PDB entry 6WB0 | electron microscopy, 4.20 A resolution (low resolution: residue-level contacts below are approximate; hydrogen-bond / salt-bridge calls are withheld) | chains A and C of the 4 polymer chains in the assembly

Chain A:
Name: Reverse transcriptase/ribonuclease H
From: Human immunodeficiency virus 1
Notes: EC 2.7.7.49, 2.7.7.7, 3.1.26.13
UniProt: P03366 (POL_HV1B1); residues 1-560 here correspond to UniProt positions 600-1159 (UniProt number = residue number + 599)
Chain sequence (570 residues; numbered -1 to 568; the number before each row is that of its first residue; numbers below 1 keep their minus sign (Met-1 is residue -1)):
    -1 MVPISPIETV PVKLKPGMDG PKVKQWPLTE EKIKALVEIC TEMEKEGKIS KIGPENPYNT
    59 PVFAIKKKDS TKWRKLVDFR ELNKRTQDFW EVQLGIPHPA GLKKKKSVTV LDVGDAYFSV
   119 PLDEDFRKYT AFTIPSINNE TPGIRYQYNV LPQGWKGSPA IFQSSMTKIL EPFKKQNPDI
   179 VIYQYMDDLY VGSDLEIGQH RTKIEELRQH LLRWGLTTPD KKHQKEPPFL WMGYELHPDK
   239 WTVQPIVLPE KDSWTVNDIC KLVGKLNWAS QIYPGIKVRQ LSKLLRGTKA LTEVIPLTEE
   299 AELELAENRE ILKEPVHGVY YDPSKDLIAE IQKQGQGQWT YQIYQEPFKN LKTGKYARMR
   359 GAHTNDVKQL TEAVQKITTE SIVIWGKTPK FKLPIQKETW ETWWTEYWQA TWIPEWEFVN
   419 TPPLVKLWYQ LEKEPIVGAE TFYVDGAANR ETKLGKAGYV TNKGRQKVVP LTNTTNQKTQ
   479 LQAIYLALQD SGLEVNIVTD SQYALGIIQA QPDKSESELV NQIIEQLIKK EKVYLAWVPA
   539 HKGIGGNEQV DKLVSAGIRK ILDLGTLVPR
Unresolved in the structure: -1 to 3, 23, 93, 133-140, 559-568
Construct notes: expression tag (-1 to 0, 561-568); engineered mutation Cys258 (Gln857 in P03366), Ser280 (Cys879 in P03366), Gln478 (Glu1077 in P03366)
UniProt features mapped onto this chain:
  - region: Phe227 to His235 (RT 'primer grip')
  - motif: Trp398 to Trp414 (Tryptophan repeat motif)
  - binding site (Mg(2+)): Asp110, Asp185, Asp186, Asp443, Asp498, Asp549
  - site: Trp401 (Essential for RT p66/p51 heterodimerization), Trp414 (Essential for RT p66/p51 heterodimerization), Phe440, Tyr441 (Cleavage), Leu560 (Cleavage)
Reported in the primary citation:
  - mutagenesis - A355C: unchanged catalytic activity
  - mutagenesis - E478Q: abolished catalytic activity (citing earlier work)

Chain C:
Molecule: HIV-1 viral RNA genome fragment
Sequence (101 nucleotides; row label = number of the first residue in the row):
   123 GACUCUGGUA ACUAGAGAUC CCUCAGACCC UUUUAGUCAG UGUGGAAAAU CUCUAGCAGU
   183 GGCGCCCGAA CAGGGACUUG AAAGCGAAAG UAAAGCCAGA G
Unresolved in the structure: 123-133, 139-173, 204-223

How chain A and chain C interact:
Pairs across the interface (25; chain A residue first):
  Trp24(A) with C134(C); G178(C)
  Phe61(A) with G178(C); C179(C)
  Ile63(A) with C179(C)
  Leu74(A) with C179(C)
  Asp76(A) with C179(C)
  Arg78(A) with C179(C); A180(C)
  Leu92(A) with U182(C); G183(C)
  Cys258(A) with G184(C); C185(C)
  Ser280(A) with G186(C)
  Leu283(A) with G186(C)
  Arg284(A) with G186(C); C187(C)
  Lys287(A) with G186(C); C187(C)
  Arg448(A) with G196(C); G197(C)
  Asn474(A) with G196(C)
  Gln500(A) with G195(C)
  Arg557(A) with G197(C); A198(C)
Interface residues without a listed pair, chain A (20 interface residues in all): Thr27, Gly152, Val261, Asn265
Interface residues without a listed pair, chain C (15 interface residues in all): A177

Overview:
The interface between chain A and chain C involves 20 residues on one side and 15 on the other. From UniProt:
6 Mg2+-binding residues on chain A. The paper reports that E478Q of chain A abolishes catalytic activity;
A355C of chain A leaves catalytic activity unchanged.
Here chain A is Reverse transcriptase/ribonuclease H (Human immunodeficiency virus 1) and chain C is HIV-1
viral RNA genome fragment. Entry 6WB0 (+3 extended HIV-1 reverse transcriptase initiation complex core
(pre-translocation state)) was determined by electron microscopy (same publication as 6WAZ, 6WB1 and 6WB2).
